6RZW - chains B and E of the 10 polymer chains in the assembly; structure by electron microscopy, 18.80 A resolution (very low resolution: no residue pairs are listed; an interface is given only as per-side residue counts).

# Chain B (and E)
Name: Putative mitochondrial dynamin protein
Organism: Chaetomium thermophilum var. thermophilum DSM 1495
Notes: chain E of this document is another copy of the same molecule, construct and numbering; everything in this record applies to it too
Reference sequence: G0SGC7 (G0SGC7_CHATD); residues 219-913 here = UniProt positions 219-913
Chain sequence (695 residues; row label = number of the first residue in the row):
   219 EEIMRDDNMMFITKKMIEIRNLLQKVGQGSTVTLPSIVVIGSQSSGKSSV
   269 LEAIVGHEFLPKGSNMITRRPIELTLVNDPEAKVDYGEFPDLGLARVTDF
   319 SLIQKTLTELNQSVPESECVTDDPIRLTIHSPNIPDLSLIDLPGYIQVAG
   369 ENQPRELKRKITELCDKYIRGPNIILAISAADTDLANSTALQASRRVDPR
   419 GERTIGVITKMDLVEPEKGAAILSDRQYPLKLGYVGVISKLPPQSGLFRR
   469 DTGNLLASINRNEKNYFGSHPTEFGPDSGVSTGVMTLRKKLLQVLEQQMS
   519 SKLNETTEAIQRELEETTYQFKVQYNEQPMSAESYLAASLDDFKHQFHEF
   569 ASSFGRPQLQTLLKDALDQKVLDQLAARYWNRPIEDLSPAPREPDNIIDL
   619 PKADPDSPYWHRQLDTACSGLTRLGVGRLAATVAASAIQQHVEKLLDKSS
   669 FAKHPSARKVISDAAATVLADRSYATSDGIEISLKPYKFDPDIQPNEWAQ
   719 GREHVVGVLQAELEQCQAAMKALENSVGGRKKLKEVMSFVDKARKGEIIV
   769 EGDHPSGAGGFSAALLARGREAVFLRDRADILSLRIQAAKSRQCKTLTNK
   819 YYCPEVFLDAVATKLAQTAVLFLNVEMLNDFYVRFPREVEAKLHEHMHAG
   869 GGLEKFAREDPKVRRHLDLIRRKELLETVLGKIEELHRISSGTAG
Unresolved in the structure: 219-223, 333-338, 365-374, 459-470, 911-913
Cystine bridges: C812-C821
Curated features (UniProtKB/Swiss-Prot):
  - region: G259 to S266 (G1 motif), I285 to R287 (G2 motif), D359 to G362 (G3 motif), T427 to D430 (G4 motif), I456 to L459 (G5 motif)
  - binding site (GTP): S262, G264, K265, S266, S267, G281, K428, D430, S457
  - binding site (Mg(2+)): S266, T286, D359
  - mutagenesis: D559 (D559A: Impaired mitochondrial morphology), K562 (K562A: Impaired mitochondrial morphology), F840 (F840D: Abolished GTPase activity)
What the authors report for this chain:
  - mutagenesis - Y537A, D559A, K562A, R646A: unchanged binding to liposome
  - mutagenesis - Y537A, D559A, K562A, R646A: unchanged catalytic activity on liposome

# How chain B and chain E interact
At this resolution (19 A) residue pairs are not listed: 8 residues of chain B and 7 of chain E lie at the interface.

# Summary
8 residues of chain B and 7 residues of chain E are in contact. The paper reports that Y537A, D559A and K562A
of chain B, among others, leave binding to liposome unchanged; Y537A, D559A and K562A of chain B, among
others, leave catalytic activity on liposome unchanged.
Chain B and chain E are both Putative mitochondrial dynamin protein (Chaetomium thermophilum var. thermophilum
DSM 1495); the structure, Structure of s-Mgm1 decorating the inner surface of tubulated lipid membranes in the
GTPgammaS bound state, was determined by electron microscopy together with 6RZT, 6RZU, 6RZV and 6QL4 from the
same study.
